7RNZ - chain A; structure by X-ray diffraction, 1.30 A resolution.

Chain A:
Name: Carbonic anhydrase 2
Organism: Homo sapiens
Notes: EC 4.2.1.1
Reference sequence: P00918 (CAH2_HUMAN); the author numbering skips numbers that UniProt does not, so the offset changes along the chain: 1-125 = UniProt 1-125; 127-261 = UniProt 126-260
Chain sequence (260 residues; each row starts with the number of its first residue; note: 1 number in that range is skipped by the numbering (no residue carries it; nothing is unmodelled there)):
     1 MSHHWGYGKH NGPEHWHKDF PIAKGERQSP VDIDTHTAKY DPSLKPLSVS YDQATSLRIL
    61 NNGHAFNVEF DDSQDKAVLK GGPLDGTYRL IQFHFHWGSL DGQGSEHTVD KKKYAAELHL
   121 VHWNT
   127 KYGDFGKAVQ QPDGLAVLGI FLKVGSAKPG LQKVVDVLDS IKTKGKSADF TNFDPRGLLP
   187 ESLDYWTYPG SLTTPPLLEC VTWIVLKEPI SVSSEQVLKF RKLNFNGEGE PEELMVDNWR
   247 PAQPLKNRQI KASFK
Disordered / not traced: 1-3
Curated features (UniProtKB/Swiss-Prot):
  - active site: His64 (Proton donor/acceptor)
  - binding site (Zn(2+)): His94, His96, His119
  - binding site (substrate): Thr199, Thr200
  - site: Tyr7 (Fine-tunes the proton-transfer properties of H-64), Asn62 (Fine-tunes the proton-transfer properties of H-64), Asn67 (Fine-tunes the proton-transfer properties of H-64), Gln92 (Involved in the binding of some activators, including histamine and L-histidine)
  - modified residue: Ser2 (N-acetylserine), Ser166 (Phosphoserine), Ser173 (Phosphoserine)
Ion coordination: Zn2+: His94, His96, His119 (together with 64W)
Residues lining bound ligands: 64W (4-[(methylcarbamoyl)amino]benzene-1-sulfonamide): Gln92, His94, His96, Glu106, His119, Val121, Phe131, Val143, Ser197, Leu198, Thr199, Thr200, Pro201, Pro202, Trp209

In short:
Bound to chain A: compound 64W. The Zn2+ site is built by His94, His96 and His119. From UniProt: active-site
residue His64, 3 Zn2+-binding residues and substrate-binding residues Thr199 and Thr200.
Chain A is Carbonic anhydrase 2 (Homo sapiens); the structure, Carbonic Anhydrase II in complex with 4-ureido
benzenesulfonamide derivative, was determined by X-ray diffraction together with 7RNY and 7ASJ from the same
study.
